3NZJ - chains V and W of the 30 polymer chains in the assembly; structure by X-ray diffraction, 2.40 A resolution.

Chain V:
Molecule: Proteasome component PUP1
From: Saccharomyces cerevisiae
Notes: EC 3.4.25.1
UniProtKB: P25043 (PSB7_YEAST); the construct lacks a stretch of the UniProt sequence and is renumbered around it, so the offset changes along the chain: -28 to 91 = UniProt 1-120; 93-105 = UniProt 121-133; 106-187 = UniProt 135-216; 189-233 = UniProt 217-261
Chain sequence (261 residues; each row starts with the number of its first residue; note: 2 numbers in that range are skipped by the numbering (no residue carries them; nothing is unmodelled there); numbers below 1 keep their minus sign (Met-28 is residue -28)):
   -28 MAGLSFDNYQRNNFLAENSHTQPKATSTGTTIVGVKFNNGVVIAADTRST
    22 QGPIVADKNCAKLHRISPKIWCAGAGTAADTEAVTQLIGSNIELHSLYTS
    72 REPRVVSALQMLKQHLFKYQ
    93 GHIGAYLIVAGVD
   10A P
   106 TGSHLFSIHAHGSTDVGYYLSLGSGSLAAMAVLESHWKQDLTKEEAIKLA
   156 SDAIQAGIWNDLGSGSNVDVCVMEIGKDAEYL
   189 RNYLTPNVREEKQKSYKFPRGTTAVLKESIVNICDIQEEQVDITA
Unresolved in the structure: -28 to 0, 224-233
Swiss-Prot annotation at these positions:
  - active site: Thr1 (Nucleophile)

Chain W:
Molecule: Proteasome component PUP3
From: Saccharomyces cerevisiae
Notes: EC 3.4.25.1
UniProtKB: P25451 (PSB3_YEAST); the construct lacks a stretch of the UniProt sequence and is renumbered around it, so the offset changes along the chain: -9 to -1 = UniProt 1-9; 1-36 = UniProt 10-45; 38-105 = UniProt 46-113; 106-122 = UniProt 117-133; 2 more segments
Chain sequence (205 residues; numbered -9 to 194 plus 4 insertion-coded residues; 3 numbers in that range are skipped by the numbering (no residue carries them; nothing is unmodelled there); the number before each row is that of its first residue; a row labelled like 10A-10C holds insertion residues (10A, then the next letters in order); numbers below 1 keep their minus sign (Met-9 is residue -9)):
    -9 MSDPSSING
     1 GIVVAMTGKDCVAIACDLRLGSQSLGVSNKFEKIFH
    38 YGHVFLGITGLATDVTTLNEMFRYKTNLYKLKEERAIEPETFTQLVSSSL
    88 YERRFGPYFVGPVVAGIN
10A-10C SKS
   106 GKPFIAGFDLIGCIDEA
   12A K
   123 DFIVSGTASDQLFGMCESLYEPNLEPEDLFETISQALLNAADRDALSGWG
   173 AVVYIIK
   181 KDEVVKRYLKMRQD
Unresolved in the structure: -9
Swiss-Prot annotation at these positions:
  - modified residue: Ser22 (Phosphoserine)
  - cross-link: Lys62 (Glycyl lysine isopeptide (Lys-Gly) (interchain with G-Cter in ubiquitin))

Interface between chain V and chain W:
Contacting residue pairs - 66 pairs, chain V then chain W:
  Gln22(V) with Phe135(W)
  Ile25(V) with Asp132(W); Phe135(W), hydrophobic
  Val26(V) with Phe135(W)
  Ala27(V) with Asp120(W); Phe135(W), hydrophobic
  Asp28(V) with Asp120(W)
  Lys29(V) with Glu139(W), salt bridge
  Thr48(V) with Ile116(W)
  Ala49(V) with Cys118(W), hydrophobic
  Ala50(V) with Tyr88(W); Ile116(W), hydrophobic; Cys118(W)
  Asp51(V) with Tyr88(W), hydrogen bond; Arg91(W), salt bridge
  Ala54(V) with Tyr88(W)
  His94(V) with Arg91(W), hydrogen bond (backbone-side chain); Phe92(W)
  Arg197(V) with Glu139(W), salt bridge
  Lys200(V) with Glu139(W); Ser140(W); Tyr142(W), hydrogen bond (side chain-backbone)
  Ser203(V) with Glu143(W), hydrogen bond
  Tyr204(V) with Ser140(W); Leu141(W), hydrophobic
  Lys205(V) with Glu143(W); Asp150(W), salt bridge
  Phe206(V) with Leu141(W), hydrophobic; Glu153(W); Gln157(W)
  Arg208(V) with Glu149(W); Asp150(W), salt bridge; Glu153(W)
  Gly209(V) with Glu153(W), hydrogen bond (backbone-side chain)
  Thr210(V) with Glu153(W)
  Thr211(V) with Glu153(W), hydrogen bond; Ser156(W); Gln157(W), hydrogen bond; Leu189(W)
  Ala212(V) with Leu189(W); Lys190(W), hydrogen bond (backbone-backbone)
  Val213(V) with Phe152(W), hydrophobic; Arg187(W); Tyr188(W)
  Leu214(V) with Tyr188(W), hydrogen bond (backbone-backbone); Leu189(W); Lys190(W)
  Lys215(V) with Lys186(W); Arg187(W); Tyr188(W), hydrogen bond (backbone-backbone)
  Glu216(V) with Val185(W); Lys186(W); Arg187(W), salt bridge
  Ser217(V) with Val185(W); Lys186(W), hydrogen bond (backbone-backbone)
  Ile218(V) with Val184(W)
  Val219(V) with His36(W); Tyr176(W), hydrophobic; Val184(W), hydrogen bond (backbone-backbone); Lys186(W)
  Asn220(V) with His36(W)
  Ile221(V) with Gly39(W); His40(W); Phe42(W), hydrophobic; Val184(W), hydrophobic
  Asp223(V) with Lys67(W), salt bridge
Interface residues without a listed pair, chain V (36 interface residues in all): Tyr90, Ile95, Pro207
Interface residues without a listed pair, chain W (37 interface residues in all): Asp114, Glu121, Glu147, Thr154, Leu160

In short:
The interface between chain V and chain W involves 36 residues on one side and 37 on the other; the contacts
include 12 hydrogen bonds and 7 salt bridges. Polar pairs include Lys29(V)-Glu139(W), Asp51(V)-Arg91(W) and
Arg197(V)-Glu139(W). From UniProt: active-site residue Thr1(V) on chain V.
Chain V is Proteasome component PUP1 and chain W is Proteasome component PUP3, both from Saccharomyces
cerevisiae; the structure, Crystal structure of yeast 20S proteasome in complex with ligand 2a, was determined
by X-ray diffraction together with 3NZW and 3NZX from the same study.
